Entry 3GLF (X-ray diffraction, 3.39 A resolution); this record covers chains A and K of the 7 polymer chains in the assembly.

Chain A:
Protein: DNA polymerase III subunit delta
Source organism: Escherichia coli
Notes: EC 2.7.7.7
UniProtKB: P28630 (HOLA_ECOLI); residue numbers follow UniProt; this construct covers 1-343
Amino-acid sequence (343 residues; numbered 1 to 343; the number before each row is that of its first residue):
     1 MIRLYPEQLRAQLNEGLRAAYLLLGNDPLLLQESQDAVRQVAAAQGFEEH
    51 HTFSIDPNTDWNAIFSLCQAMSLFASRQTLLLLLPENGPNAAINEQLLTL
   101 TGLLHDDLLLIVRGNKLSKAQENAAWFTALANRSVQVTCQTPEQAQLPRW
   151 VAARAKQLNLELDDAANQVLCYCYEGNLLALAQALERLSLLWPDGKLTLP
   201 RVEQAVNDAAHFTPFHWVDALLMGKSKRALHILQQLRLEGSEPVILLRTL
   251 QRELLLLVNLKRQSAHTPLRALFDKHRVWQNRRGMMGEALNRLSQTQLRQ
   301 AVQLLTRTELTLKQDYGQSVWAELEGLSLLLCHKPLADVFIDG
Unresolved in the structure: 334-343
From the paper describing this entry:
  - binding site for the 10-nt DNA strand: Tyr316
  - binding site for the 15-nt DNA strand (chain K): Arg248, Arg252, Lys313
  - mutagenesis - R248A (1.3 = 0.3 uM), R252A (Kp = 0.76 + 0.16 uM), K313A (6.1 + 3.0 uM): decreased binding to the 15-nt DNA strand (chain K)
  - mutagenesis - R299A, R307A: unchanged binding to the 15-nt DNA strand (chain K)

Chain K:
Molecule: 15-nt DNA strand
Sequence (15 nucleotides; each row starts with the number of its first residue):
     1 TTTTTTATAGGCCAG
Unresolved in the structure: 1

Interface between chain A and chain K:
Pairs across the interface - 15 pairs, chain A then chain K:
  Thr213(A) - DT3(K)  base contact
  Phe215(A) - DT2(K)  stacking on the base
  Phe215(A) - DT3(K)  base contact
  Glu242(A) - DT4(K)  base contact
  Glu242(A) - DT5(K)  base contact
  Val244(A) - DT4(K)  phosphate contact
  Val244(A) - DT5(K)  base contact
  Ile245(A) - DT4(K)  sugar contact
  Arg248(A) - DT4(K)  sugar contact
  Arg248(A) - DT5(K)  salt bridge to the phosphate
  Thr249(A) - DT3(K)  sugar contact
  Arg252(A) - DT3(K)  salt bridge to the phosphate
  Arg252(A) - DT4(K)  salt bridge to the phosphate
  Arg282(A) - DT2(K)  hydrogen bond to the base
  Lys313(A) - DT5(K)  salt bridge to the phosphate
Interface residues without a listed pair, chain A (13 interface residues in all): Lys116, Pro214, Leu312

Summary:
Chain A and chain K form an interface of 13 and 4 residues respectively; the contacts include 1 hydrogen bond,
4 salt bridges and 1 aromatic stacking contact. Polar pairs include Arg282(A)-DT2(K), Arg248(A)-DT5(K) and
Arg252(A)-DT3(K). From the paper: a binding site for the 15-nt DNA strand (chain K) at Arg248(A), Arg252(A)
and Lys313(A); R248A, R252A and K313A of chain A reduce binding to the 15-nt DNA strand (chain K); 5
substitutions were tested in all.
Chain A is DNA polymerase III subunit delta (Escherichia coli) and chain K is a 15-nt DNA strand; the
structure, Crystal Structure of the Ecoli Clamp Loader Bound to Primer-Template DNA, was determined by X-ray
diffraction together with 3GLG, 3GLH and 3GLI from the same study.
